Entry 6OZY (X-ray diffraction, 2.01 A resolution); this record covers chains A and B.

Chain A (and B):
Name: UPF0335 protein CC_3319
From: Caulobacter vibrioides (strain ATCC 19089 / CB15)
Notes: chain B of this document is another copy of the same molecule, construct and numbering; everything in this record applies to it too
UniProt: Q9A385 (Y3319_CAUVC); numbering as in UniProt (aligned over 1-89)
Sequence (113 residues; row label = number of the first residue in the row; numbers below 1 keep their minus sign (Met-23 is residue -23)):
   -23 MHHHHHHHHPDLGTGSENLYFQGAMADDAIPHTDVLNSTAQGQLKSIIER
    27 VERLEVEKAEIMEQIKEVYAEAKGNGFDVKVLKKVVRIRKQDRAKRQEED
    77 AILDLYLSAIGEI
Unresolved in the structure: -23 to 10, 88-89 (chain B: -23 to 10)
Sequence notes: initiating methionine (-23); expression tag (-22 to 0)
Metal / ion sites: Cd2+ near Asp76 (its only coordinating residue here)

How chain A and chain B interact:
Pairs across the interface (42; chain A residue first):
  Ala16(A) - Phe53(B)
  Gln19(A) - Phe53(B)
  Leu20(A) - Leu58(B)  hydrophobic
  Ile23(A) - Ala48(B)  hydrophobic
  Ile23(A) - Phe53(B)  hydrophobic
  Ile24(A) - Val61(B)  hydrophobic
  Ile24(A) - Val62(B)  hydrophobic
  Ile24(A) - Arg65(B)
  Arg26(A) - Val44(B)
  Val27(A) - Val44(B)  hydrophobic
  Val27(A) - Tyr45(B)
  Glu28(A) - Arg65(B)  salt bridge
  Leu30(A) - Ile37(B)
  Leu30(A) - Gln40(B)
  Leu30(A) - Ile41(B)  hydrophobic
  Glu31(A) - Ile41(B)
  Glu31(A) - Lys66(B)  salt bridge
  Glu33(A) - Ile37(B)
  Lys34(A) - Ile37(B)
  Lys34(A) - Met38(B)
  Ile37(A) - Leu30(B)
  Ile37(A) - Glu33(B)
  Ile37(A) - Lys34(B)
  Ile37(A) - Ile37(B)  hydrophobic
  Gln40(A) - Leu30(B)
  Ile41(A) - Leu30(B)  hydrophobic
  Ile41(A) - Glu31(B)
  Val44(A) - Ile23(B)  hydrophobic
  Val44(A) - Arg26(B)
  Val44(A) - Val27(B)  hydrophobic
  Tyr45(A) - Val27(B)
  Glu47(A) - Arg26(B)  salt bridge
  Asn51(A) - Gln19(B)
  Phe53(A) - Ala16(B)
  Phe53(A) - Gln19(B)
  Phe53(A) - Leu20(B)  hydrophobic
  Leu58(A) - Leu20(B)  hydrophobic
  Val61(A) - Ile24(B)  hydrophobic
  Val62(A) - Ile24(B)  hydrophobic
  Val62(A) - Val27(B)  hydrophobic
  Arg65(A) - Ile24(B)
  Arg65(A) - Glu28(B)  salt bridge
Other interface residues (no listed pair), chain A (26 interface residues in all): Met38, Ala48
Other interface residues (no listed pair), chain B (26 interface residues in all): Leu12

Summary:
The chain A/chain B interface involves 26 residues from each chain; the contacts include 4 salt bridges. Polar
contacts include Glu28(A)-Arg65(B), Glu31(A)-Lys66(B) and Glu47(A)-Arg26(B).
Chain A and chain B are both UPF0335 protein CC_3319 (Caulobacter vibrioides (strain ATCC 19089 / CB15)); the
structure, Wild type GapR crystal structure 2 from C. crescentus, was determined by X-ray diffraction,
deposited together with 6OZX and 6OZZ.
